PDB entry 2P5O | X-ray diffraction, 2.80 A resolution | chains E and A of the 3 polymer chains in the assembly

Chain E:
Molecule: Template DNA
Sequence (18 nucleotides; each row starts with the number of its first residue):
     1 CGXCTTATGACAGCCGCG
Modified residues: 3DR (1',2'-dideoxyribofuranose-5'-phosphate) at position 3

Chain A:
Molecule: DNA polymerase
Organism: Enterobacteria phage RB69
Notes: EC 2.7.7.7
Reference sequence: Q38087 (DPOL_BPR69); residues 2-903 here = UniProt positions 2-903
Chain sequence (903 residues; numbered 1 to 903; the number before each row is that of its first residue):
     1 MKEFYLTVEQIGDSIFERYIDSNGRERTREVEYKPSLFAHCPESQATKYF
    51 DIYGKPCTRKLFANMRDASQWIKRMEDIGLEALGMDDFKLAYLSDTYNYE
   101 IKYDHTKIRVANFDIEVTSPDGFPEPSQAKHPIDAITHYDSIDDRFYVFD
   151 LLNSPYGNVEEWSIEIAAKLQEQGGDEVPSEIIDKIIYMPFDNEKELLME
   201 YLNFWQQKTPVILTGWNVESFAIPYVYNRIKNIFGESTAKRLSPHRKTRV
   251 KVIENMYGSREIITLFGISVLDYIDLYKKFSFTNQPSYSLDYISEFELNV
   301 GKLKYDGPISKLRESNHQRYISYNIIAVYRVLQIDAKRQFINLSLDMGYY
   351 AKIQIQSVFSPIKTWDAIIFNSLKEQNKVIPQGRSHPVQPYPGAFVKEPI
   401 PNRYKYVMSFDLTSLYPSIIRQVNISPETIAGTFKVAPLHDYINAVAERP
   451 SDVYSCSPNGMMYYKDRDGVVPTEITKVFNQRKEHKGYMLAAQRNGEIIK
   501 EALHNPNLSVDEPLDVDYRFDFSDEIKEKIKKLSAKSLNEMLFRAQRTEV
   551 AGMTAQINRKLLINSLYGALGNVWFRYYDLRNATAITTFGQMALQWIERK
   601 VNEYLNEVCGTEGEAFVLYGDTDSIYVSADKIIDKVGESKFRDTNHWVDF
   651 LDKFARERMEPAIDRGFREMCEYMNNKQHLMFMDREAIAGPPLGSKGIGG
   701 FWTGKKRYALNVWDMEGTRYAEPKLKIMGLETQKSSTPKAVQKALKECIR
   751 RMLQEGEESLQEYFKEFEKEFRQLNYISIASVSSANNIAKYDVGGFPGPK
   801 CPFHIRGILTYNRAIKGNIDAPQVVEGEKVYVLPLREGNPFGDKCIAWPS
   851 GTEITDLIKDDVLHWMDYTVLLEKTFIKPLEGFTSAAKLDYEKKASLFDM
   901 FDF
Unresolved in the structure: 495-540, 903
Modified residues: Mse1, Mse65, Mse75, Mse85, Mse189, Mse199, Mse256, Mse347, Mse408, Mse461, Mse462, Mse489, Mse541, Mse553, Mse592, Mse659, Mse670, Mse674, Mse681, Mse683, Mse715, Mse728, Mse752, Mse866, Mse900 (selenomethionine; parent Met)
Sequence notes: modified residue (1, 65, 75, 85, 189, 199, 256, 347, 408, 461-462, 489, 541, 553, 592, 659, 670, 674, 681, 683, 715, 728, 752, 866, 900); engineered mutation Ala222 (Asp in Q38087), Ala327 (Asp in Q38087)
Curated features (UniProtKB/Swiss-Prot):
  - region: Thr248 to Thr264 (Beta hairpin), Lys705 to Tyr708 (Binding of DNA in B-conformation), Leu897 to Phe903 (Interaction with the polymerase clamp)
  - binding site (Mg(2+)): Asp114, Glu116, Asp411, Leu412, Asp623
  - binding site (substrate): Ser414 to Tyr416, Arg482, Lys560
  - site: Asp621 (Optimization of metal coordination by the polymerase active site), Lys706 (Optimization of metal coordination by the polymerase active site), Asp714 (Essential for viral replication)
What the authors report for this chain:
  - catalytic residues: Asp411, Asp621, Asp623 (citing earlier work)
  - binding site for Template DNA (chain E): Glu219, Lys251, Ile253 to Glu261, Phe359, Gly568

Chain E / chain A interface:
Contacting residue pairs (35):
  DC1(E) - Glu219(A)  hydrogen bond to the base
  DC1(E) - Lys251(A)  hydrogen bond to the base
  DC1(E) - Ile253(A)  base contact
  DC1(E) - Ile262(A)  base contact
  DG2(E) - Asp275(A)  base contact
  DG2(E) - Gln356(A)  base contact
  DG2(E) - Phe359(A)  sugar contact
  DG2(E) - Ser360(A)  phosphate contact
  DG2(E) - Pro361(A)  phosphate contact
  3DR_3(E) - Ser360(A)  hydrogen bond to the phosphate
  3DR_3(E) - Pro361(A)  phosphate contact
  3DR_3(E) - Ile362(A)  hydrogen bond to the phosphate
  3DR_3(E) - Gly568(A)  sugar contact
  3DR_3(E) - Ala569(A)  sugar contact
  3DR_3(E) - Asn572(A)  hydrogen bond to the phosphate
  DC4(E) - Asn572(A)  phosphate contact
  DT5(E) - Gly393(A)  phosphate contact
  DT6(E) - Pro392(A)  phosphate contact
  DT6(E) - Gly393(A)  hydrogen bond to the phosphate
  DT6(E) - Ala394(A)  sugar contact
  DT6(E) - Val396(A)  phosphate contact
  DT6(E) - Lys706(A)  hydrogen bond to the base
  DA7(E) - Val396(A)  phosphate contact
  DA7(E) - Lys705(A)  salt bridge to the phosphate
  DT8(E) - Lys705(A)  sugar contact
  DT8(E) - Arg707(A)  phosphate contact
  DG9(E) - Arg707(A)  sugar contact
  DC11(E) - Phe803(A)  phosphate contact
  DC11(E) - Lys874(A)  salt bridge to the phosphate
  DA12(E) - Lys800(A)  hydrogen bond to the phosphate
  DA12(E) - Cys801(A)  sugar contact
  DA12(E) - Lys844(A)  salt bridge to the phosphate
  DG13(E) - Gly798(A)  phosphate contact
  DG13(E) - Pro799(A)  phosphate contact
  DG13(E) - Lys800(A)  hydrogen bond to the phosphate
Interface residues without a listed pair, chain A (32 interface residues in all): Asn255, Lys363, Tyr391, Glu398, Glu731

Overview:
The interface between chain E and chain A involves 12 residues on one side and 32 on the other, with 9
hydrogen bonds and 3 salt bridges. Among the polar pairs are DC1(E)-Glu219(A), DC1(E)-Lys251(A) and
DT6(E)-Lys706(A). From the paper: catalytic residues Asp411(A), Asp621(A) and Asp623(A); a binding site for
Template DNA (chain E) at Glu219(A), Lys251(A) and Ile253(A) among others.
Chain E is Template DNA and chain A is DNA polymerase (Enterobacteria phage RB69); the structure, Crystal
structure of RB69 GP43 in complex with DNA containing an abasic site analog, was determined by X-ray
diffraction.
